Entry 7R60 (X-ray diffraction, 1.94 A resolution); this record covers chain A.

[Chain A]
Name: Tyrosine-protein kinase BTK
Source organism: Homo sapiens
Notes: EC 2.7.10.2; fragment: kinase domain
UniProt: Q06187 (BTK_HUMAN); numbering as in UniProt (aligned over 389-659)
Chain sequence (271 residues; row label = number of the first residue in the row):
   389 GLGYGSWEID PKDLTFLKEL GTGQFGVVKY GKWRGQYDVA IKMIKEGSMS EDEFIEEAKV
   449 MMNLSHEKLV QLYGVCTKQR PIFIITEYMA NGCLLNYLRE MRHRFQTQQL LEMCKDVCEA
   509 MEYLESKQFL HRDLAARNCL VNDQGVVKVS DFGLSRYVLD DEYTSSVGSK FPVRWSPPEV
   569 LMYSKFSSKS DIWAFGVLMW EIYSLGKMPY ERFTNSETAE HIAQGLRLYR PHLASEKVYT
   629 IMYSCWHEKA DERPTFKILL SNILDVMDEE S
Covalent attachments: 18A (2IE) linked to Cys481
Small-molecule neighbours: 18A (2IE; 2-(4-phenoxyphenoxy)-5-[(3R)-1-(prop-2-enoyl)piperidin-3-yl]pyridine-3-carboxamide): Leu408, Val416, Ala428, Lys430, Met449, Ile472, Thr474, Glu475, Tyr476, Met477, Asn484, Arg525, Leu528, Ser538, Asp539, Phe540, Leu542
UniProt features mapped onto this chain:
  - motif: Trp581 to Trp588 (CAV1-binding)
  - active site: Asp521 (Proton acceptor)
  - binding site (ATP): Leu408 to Val416, Lys430
  - binding site (clofedanol): Thr474 to Met477, Leu542
  - binding site (dasatinib): Thr474 to Met477
  - modified residue: Tyr551 (Phosphotyrosine), Ser604 (Phosphoserine), Tyr617 (Phosphotyrosine), Ser623 (Phosphoserine), Ser659 (Phosphoserine)
  - natural variant: Leu408 (L408P: In XLA), Gly414 (G414R: In XLA), Tyr418 (Y418H: In XLA), Ile429 (I429N: In XLA), Lys430 (K430E: In XLA; K430R: In XLA), Glu445 (E445D: In XLA), Gly462 (G462D: In XLA; G462V: In XLA), Tyr476 (Y476D: In XLA), Met477 (M477R: In XLA), Cys481 (C481S: Found in patients with chronic lymphocytic leukemia; uncertain significance), Cys502 (C502F: In XLA; C502W: In XLA), Cys506 (C506R: In XLA; C506Y: In XLA), 36 further natural variant entries in UniProt
  - mutagenesis: Tyr551 (Y551F: Loss of phosphorylation of GTF2I), Tyr617 (Y617E: Defective in mediating calcium response)

[Summary]
18A is covalently linked to Cys481. Curated annotation (UniProt) lists active-site residue Asp521, 10
ATP-binding residues, 5 clofedanol-binding residues and 4 dasatinib-binding residues.
Chain A is Tyrosine-protein kinase BTK (Homo sapiens); the structure, BTK in complex with 18A, was determined
by X-ray diffraction together with 7R61 from the same study.
